PDB entry 4WU9 | X-ray diffraction, 2.60 A resolution | chains E and J of the 10 polymer chains in the assembly

Chain E:
Name: Histone H3.2
Source organism: Xenopus laevis
UniProtKB: P84233 (H32_XENLA); residues 1-135 here correspond to UniProt positions 2-136 (UniProt number = residue number + 1)
Amino-acid sequence (135 residues; row label = number of the first residue in the row):
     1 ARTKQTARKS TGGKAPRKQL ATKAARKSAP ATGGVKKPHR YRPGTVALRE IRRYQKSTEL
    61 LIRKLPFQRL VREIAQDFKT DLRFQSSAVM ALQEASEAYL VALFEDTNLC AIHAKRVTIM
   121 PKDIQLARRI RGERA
Unresolved in the structure: 1-37, 134-135
Differences from the reference sequence: engineered mutation Ala102 (Gly103 in P84233)
Metal / ion sites: Mg2+: Asp77 (shared with 1 residue of chain D)

Chain J:
Molecule: 145-nt DNA strand
Sequence (145 nucleotides; each row starts with the number of its first residue; numbers below 1 keep their minus sign (DA-72 is residue -72)):
   -72 ATCAATATCC ACCTGCAGAT ACTACCAAAA GTGTATTTGG AAACTGCTCC ATCAAAAGGC
   -12 ATGTTCAGCT GATTCAGCTG AACATGCCTT TTGATGGAGC AGTTTCCAAA TACACTTTTG
    48 GTAGTATCTG CAGGTGGATA TTGAT
Metal / ion sites: Pt ion near DG-14 (its only coordinating residue here)

How chain E and chain J interact:
Contacting residue pairs (23; chain E residue first):
  His39(E) - DG70(J)  sugar contact
  Arg40(E) - DG70(J)  sugar contact
  Tyr41(E) - DT69(J)  phosphate contact
  Tyr41(E) - DG70(J)  phosphate contact
  Arg42(E) - DG-5(J)  salt bridge to the phosphate
  Arg42(E) - DG70(J)  hydrogen bond to the phosphate
  Pro43(E) - DA-6(J)  phosphate contact
  Pro43(E) - DG-5(J)  sugar contact
  Thr45(E) - DT69(J)  phosphate contact
  Thr45(E) - DG70(J)  hydrogen bond to the phosphate
  Arg72(E) - DA-22(J)  salt bridge to the phosphate
  Arg83(E) - DC-23(J)  sugar contact
  Arg83(E) - DA-22(J)  phosphate contact
  Phe84(E) - DC-23(J)  sugar contact
  Phe84(E) - DA-22(J)  hydrogen bond to the phosphate
  Gln85(E) - DC-23(J)  phosphate contact
  Ser86(E) - DC-23(J)  hydrogen bond to the phosphate
  Arg116(E) - DT-3(J)  phosphate contact
  Arg116(E) - DG-2(J)  phosphate contact
  Val117(E) - DT-3(J)  hydrogen bond to the phosphate
  Thr118(E) - DC-4(J)  hydrogen bond to the phosphate
  Thr118(E) - DT-3(J)  hydrogen bond to the phosphate
  Met120(E) - DG-2(J)  phosphate contact
Also at the interface, not in a pair above, chain E (18 interface residues in all): Arg63, Lys115, Lys122
Also at the interface, not in a pair above, chain J (13 interface residues in all): DG-14, DC-13, DT-8, DA71

Overview:
Chain E and chain J form an interface of 18 and 13 residues respectively, with 7 hydrogen bonds and 2 salt
bridges. Polar contacts include Arg42(E)-DG70(J), Thr45(E)-DG70(J) and Phe84(E)-DA-22(J).
Here chain E is Histone H3.2 (Xenopus laevis) and chain J is a 145-nt DNA strand. Entry 4WU9 (Structure of
cisPtNAP-NCP145) was determined by X-ray diffraction together with 4WU8 from the same study.
